8OYT - chains C and E of the 6 polymer chains in the assembly; structure by electron microscopy, 3.80 A resolution.

Chain C:
Name: Spike glycoprotein, Fibritin
Organism: Severe acute respiratory syndrome coronavirus 2
UniProt: chimeric construct of P0DTC2, P10104: residues 1-1205 from P0DTC2 (SPIKE_SARS2) positions 1-1210 (offset varies); residues 1208-1234 from P10104 positions 458-484 (UniProt number = residue number - 750)
Sequence (1259 residues; each row starts with the number of its first residue; a row labelled like 68A-68B holds insertion residues (68A, then the next letters in order)):
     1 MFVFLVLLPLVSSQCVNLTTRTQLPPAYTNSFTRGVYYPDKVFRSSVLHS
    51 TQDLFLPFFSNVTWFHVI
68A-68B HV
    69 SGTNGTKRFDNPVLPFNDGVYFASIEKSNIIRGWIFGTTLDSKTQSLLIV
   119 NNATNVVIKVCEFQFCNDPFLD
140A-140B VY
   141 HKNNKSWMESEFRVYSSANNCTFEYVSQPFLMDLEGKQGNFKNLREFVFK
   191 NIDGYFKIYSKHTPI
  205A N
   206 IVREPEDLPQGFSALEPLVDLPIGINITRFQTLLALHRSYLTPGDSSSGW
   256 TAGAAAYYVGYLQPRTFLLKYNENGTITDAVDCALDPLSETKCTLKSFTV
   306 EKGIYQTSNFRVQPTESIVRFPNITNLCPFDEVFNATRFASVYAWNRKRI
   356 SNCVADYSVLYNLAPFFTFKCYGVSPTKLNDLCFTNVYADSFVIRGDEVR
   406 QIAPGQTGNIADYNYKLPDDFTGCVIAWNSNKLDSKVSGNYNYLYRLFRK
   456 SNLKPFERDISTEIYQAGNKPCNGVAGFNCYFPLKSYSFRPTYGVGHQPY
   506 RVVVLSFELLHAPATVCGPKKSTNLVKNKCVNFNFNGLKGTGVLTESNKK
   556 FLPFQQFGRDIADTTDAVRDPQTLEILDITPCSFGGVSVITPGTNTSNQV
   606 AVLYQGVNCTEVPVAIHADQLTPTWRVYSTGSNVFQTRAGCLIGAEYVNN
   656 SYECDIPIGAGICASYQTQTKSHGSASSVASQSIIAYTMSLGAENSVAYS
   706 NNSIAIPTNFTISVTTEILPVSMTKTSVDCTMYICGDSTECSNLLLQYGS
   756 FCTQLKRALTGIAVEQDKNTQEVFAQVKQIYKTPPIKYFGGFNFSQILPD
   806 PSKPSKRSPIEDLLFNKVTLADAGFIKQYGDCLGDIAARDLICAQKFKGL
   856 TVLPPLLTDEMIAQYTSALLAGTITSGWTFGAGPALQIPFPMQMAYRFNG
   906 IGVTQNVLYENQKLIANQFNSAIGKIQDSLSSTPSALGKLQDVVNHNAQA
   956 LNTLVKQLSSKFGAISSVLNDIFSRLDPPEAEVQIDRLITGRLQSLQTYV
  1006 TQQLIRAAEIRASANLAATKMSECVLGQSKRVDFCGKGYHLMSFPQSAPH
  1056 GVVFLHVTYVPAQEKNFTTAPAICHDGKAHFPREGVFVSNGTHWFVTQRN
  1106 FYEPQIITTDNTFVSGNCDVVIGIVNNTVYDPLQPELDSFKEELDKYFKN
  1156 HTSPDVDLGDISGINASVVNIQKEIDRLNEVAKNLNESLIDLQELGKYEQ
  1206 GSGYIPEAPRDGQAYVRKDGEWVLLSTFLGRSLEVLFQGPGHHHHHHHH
Disordered / not traced: 1-18, 68A-68B, 140A-140B, 205A, 246-252, 442-443, 674-685, 839-844, 1145-1254
Construct notes: variant Val67 (Ala in P0DTC2), Ile93 (Thr95 in P0DTC2), Asp140 (Gly142 in P0DTC2), Ile206 (Leu212 in P0DTC2), Asp336 (Gly339 in P0DTC2), Leu368 (Ser371 in P0DTC2), Pro370 (Ser373 in P0DTC2), Phe372 (Ser375 in P0DTC2), Asn414 (Lys417 in P0DTC2), Lys437 (Asn440 in P0DTC2), Ser443 (Gly446 in P0DTC2), Asn474 (Ser477 in P0DTC2), Lys475 (Thr478 in P0DTC2), Ala481 (Glu484 in P0DTC2), Ser493 (Gly496 in P0DTC2), Arg495 (Gln498 in P0DTC2), Tyr498 (Asn501 in P0DTC2), His502 (Tyr505 in P0DTC2), Lys544 (Thr547 in P0DTC2), Gly611 (Asp614 in P0DTC2), Tyr652 (His655 in P0DTC2), Lys676 (Asn679 in P0DTC2), His678 (Pro681 in P0DTC2), Lys761 (Asn764 in P0DTC2), Tyr793 (Asp796 in P0DTC2), Lys853 (Asn856 in P0DTC2), Lys966 (Asn969 in P0DTC2), Phe978 (Leu981 in P0DTC2); insertion (209-211); conflict Lys490 (Gln493 in P0DTC2), Pro814 (Phe817 in P0DTC2); engineered mutation Gly679 (Arg682 in P0DTC2), Ser680 (Arg683 in P0DTC2), Ser682 (Arg685 in P0DTC2), Pro889 (Ala892 in P0DTC2), Pro896 (Ala899 in P0DTC2), Pro939 (Ala942 in P0DTC2), His951 (Gln954 in P0DTC2), Pro983 (Lys986 in P0DTC2), Pro984 (Val987 in P0DTC2), Leu1229 (Phe479 in P10104); linker (1206-1207); expression tag (1235-1254)
Cystine bridges: Cys129-Cys161, Cys288-Cys298, Cys333-Cys358, Cys376-Cys429, Cys388-Cys522, Cys477-Cys485, Cys535-Cys587, Cys614-Cys646, Cys659-Cys668, Cys735-Cys757, Cys740-Cys746, Cys837-Cys848, Cys1029-Cys1040, Cys1079-Cys1123
Covalently attached groups: N-acetylglucosamine (NAG) linked to Asn279, Asn706, Asn714, Asn798, Asn1071, Asn1095, Asn1131
Curated features (UniProtKB/Swiss-Prot):
  - glycosylation: Asn17 (N-linked (GlcNAc...) (complex) asparagine), Asn61 (N-linked (GlcNAc...) (hybrid) asparagine), Asn72 (N-linked (GlcNAc...) (complex) asparagine), Asn120 (N-linked (GlcNAc...) (hybrid) asparagine), Asn277 (N-linked (GlcNAc...) (complex) asparagine), Thr673 (O-linked (GlcNAc...) threonine), Asn1189 (N-linked (GlcNAc...) (complex) asparagine)

Chain E:
Name: H6 nanobody
Organism: Lama glama
Notes: antibody fragment or engineered binder
Sequence (133 residues; numbered 2 to 134; the number before each row is that of its first residue):
     2 QVQLVESGGGLVQPGGSLTLSCVASESSLAPYRVAWFRQAPGKEREGVSC
    52 ISRDAHPTSTYYTASVKGRFTMSRDNAKNTVYLQMNSLKPSDTAVYYCAT
   102 DLGGYCSDSNYPRAWWGQGTQVTVSSKHHHHHH
Disordered / not traced: 128-134
Cystine bridges: Cys23-Cys99, Cys51-Cys107

How chain C and chain E interact:
Contacting residue pairs (14; chain C residue first):
  Asn414(C) - Thr59(E)
  Asp417(C) - Tyr106(E)  hydrogen bond
  Tyr418(C) - Tyr106(E)
  Phe453(C) - Arg34(E)
  Phe453(C) - Asn111(E)
  Tyr470(C) - Leu103(E)  hydrogen bond (side chain-backbone)
  Tyr470(C) - Gly104(E)
  Ala472(C) - Leu103(E)
  Phe483(C) - Arg114(E)
  Asn484(C) - Arg114(E)  hydrogen bond (side chain-backbone)
  Asn484(C) - Ala115(E)
  Tyr486(C) - Asn111(E)
  Tyr486(C) - Arg114(E)  hydrogen bond
  Lys490(C) - Asn111(E)
Other interface residues (no listed pair), chain C (13 interface residues in all): Thr412, Gln471, Gly473
Other interface residues (no listed pair), chain E (12 interface residues in all): Arg54, Asp102, Trp116, Trp117

In short:
13 residues of chain C face 12 of chain E across their interface, with 4 hydrogen bonds. Polar contacts
include Asp417(C)-Tyr106(E), Tyr470(C)-Leu103(E) and Asn484(C)-Arg114(E). Covalently linked
N-acetylglucosamine: at Asn279(C), Asn706(C), Asn714(C), Asn798(C), Asn1071(C) and Asn1095(C) and 1 more.
Here chain C is Spike glycoprotein, Fibritin (Severe acute respiratory syndrome coronavirus 2) and chain E is
H6 nanobody (Lama glama). Entry 8OYT (Stabilised BA.1 SARS-CoV-2 spike with H6 nanobodies in '3 up' RBD
conformation) was determined by electron microscopy (same publication as 8OYU, 8OWT, 8OWV and 8OWW).
